Entry 2D0N (X-ray diffraction, 1.57 A resolution); this record covers chains A and C of the 4 polymer chains in the assembly.

# Chain A (and C)
Molecule: GRB2-related adaptor protein 2
From: Mus musculus
Notes: fragment: C-terminal SH3 domain; chain C of this document is another copy of the same molecule, construct and numbering; everything in this record applies to it too
UniProt: O89100 (GRAP2_MOUSE); residues 267-322 here = UniProt positions 267-322
Amino-acid sequence (59 residues; row label = number of the first residue in the row):
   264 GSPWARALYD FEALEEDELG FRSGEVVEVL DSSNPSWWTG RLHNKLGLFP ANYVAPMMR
Construct notes: cloning artifact (264-266)

# Chain A / chain C interface
Contacting residue pairs (19; chain A residue first):
  Glu279(A) - Asn307(C)
  Glu279(A) - Lys308(C)
  Asp280(A) - Arg304(C)  salt bridge
  Asp280(A) - Asn307(C)  hydrogen bond (backbone-backbone)
  Asp280(A) - Leu309(C)
  Asp294(A) - Leu293(C)
  Asp294(A) - Asp294(C)
  Thr302(A) - Leu309(C)
  Arg304(A) - Asp280(C)  salt bridge
  Arg304(A) - Leu311(C)
  Asn307(A) - Glu279(C)
  Asn307(A) - Asp280(C)  hydrogen bond (backbone-backbone)
  Lys308(A) - Glu279(C)  salt bridge
  Leu309(A) - Asp280(C)
  Leu309(A) - Leu309(C)  hydrophobic
  Leu309(A) - Gly310(C)
  Leu309(A) - Leu311(C)  hydrophobic
  Gly310(A) - Leu309(C)
  Leu311(A) - Arg304(C)
Also at the interface, not in a pair above, chain A (12 interface residues in all): Leu293, His306
Also at the interface, not in a pair above, chain C (11 interface residues in all): Thr302

# In short
The interface between chain A and chain C involves 12 residues on one side and 11 on the other, with 2
hydrogen bonds and 3 salt bridges. Polar pairs include Asp280(A)-Arg304(C), Lys308(A)-Glu279(C) and
Asp280(A)-Asn307(C).
Both chains are GRB2-related adaptor protein 2 (Mus musculus). Entry 2D0N (Crystal structure of the C-terminal
SH3 domain of the adaptor protein GADS in complex with SLP-76 ...) was determined by X-ray diffraction.
